PDB entry 8HBG | electron microscopy, 3.60 A resolution | chains A and D of the 5 polymer chains in the assembly

[Chain A]
Protein: VP1 of capsid protein
Source organism: Foot-and-mouth disease virus A
Reference sequence: A0A7D5BJ70 (A0A7D5BJ70_9PICO); residues 1-211 here correspond to UniProt positions 525-735 (UniProt number = residue number + 524)
Amino-acid sequence (211 residues; each row starts with the number of its first residue):
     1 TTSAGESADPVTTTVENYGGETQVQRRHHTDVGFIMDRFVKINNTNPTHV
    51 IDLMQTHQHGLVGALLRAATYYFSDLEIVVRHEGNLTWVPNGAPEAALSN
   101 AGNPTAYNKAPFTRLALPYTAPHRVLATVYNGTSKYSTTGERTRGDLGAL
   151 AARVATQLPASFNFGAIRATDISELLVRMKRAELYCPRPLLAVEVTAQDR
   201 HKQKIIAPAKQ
Not modelled in the structure: 137-155, 211
Differences from the reference sequence: conflict Asn-46 (Ser570 in A0A7D5BJ70)

[Chain D]
Protein: VP4 of capsid protein
Source organism: Foot-and-mouth disease virus A
Reference sequence: A0A7D5BJ70 (A0A7D5BJ70_9PICO); residues 1-85 here = UniProt positions 1-85
Amino-acid sequence (85 residues; numbered 1 to 85; the number before each row is that of its first residue):
     1 GAGQSSPATGSQNQSGNTGSIINNYYMQQYQNSMDTQLGDNAISGGSNEG
    51 STDTTSTHTTNTQNNDWFSKLASSAFSGLFGALLA
Not modelled in the structure: 1-14, 39-64

[Chain A / chain D interface]
Residue-residue contacts (22; chain A residue first):
  Thr-1(A) / Gly-78(D)  hydrogen bond (side chain-backbone)
  Thr-1(A) / Leu-79(D)
  Thr-2(A) / Phe-80(D)
  Pro-10(A) / Leu-71(D)  hydrophobic
  Pro-10(A) / Ala-75(D)
  Pro-10(A) / Phe-76(D)  hydrogen bond (backbone-backbone)
  Val-11(A) / Phe-76(D)
  Thr-12(A) / Ala-75(D)
  Thr-12(A) / Phe-76(D)  hydrogen bond (backbone-backbone)
  Thr-12(A) / Ser-77(D)
  Asn-17(A) / Gly-78(D)
  Gly-33(A) / Gly-16(D)
  Phe-34(A) / Asn-17(D)
  Asp-37(A) / Gly-16(D)
  Asp-37(A) / Asn-17(D)  hydrogen bond (backbone-side chain)
  Asp-75(A) / Asn-32(D)
  Asp-75(A) / Ser-33(D)  hydrogen bond
  Arg-178(A) / Asn-17(D)
  Lys-180(A) / Thr-18(D)
  Arg-181(A) / Ser-33(D)  hydrogen bond
  Arg-181(A) / Asp-35(D)  salt bridge
  Pro-187(A) / Phe-68(D)
Other interface residues (no listed pair), chain A (19 interface residues in all): Thr-13, Thr-14, Phe-73, Pro-118, Tyr-119

[Summary]
The interface between chain A and chain D involves 19 residues on one side and 14 on the other; the contacts
include 6 hydrogen bonds and 1 salt bridge. Polar contacts include Arg-181(A)/Asp-35(D), Thr-1(A)/Gly-78(D)
and Asp-37(A)/Asn-17(D).
Chain A is VP1 of capsid protein and chain D is VP4 of capsid protein, both from Foot-and-mouth disease virus
A; the structure, FMDV (A/TUR/14/98) in complex with M678F, was determined by electron microscopy (same
publication as 8HBI, 8HEE, 8HEG and 8HBJ).
